PDB entry 8SQ9 | electron microscopy, 2.90 A resolution | chains A and T of the 7 polymer chains in the assembly

[Chain A]
Protein: RNA-directed RNA polymerase
Source organism: Severe acute respiratory syndrome coronavirus 2
Notes: EC 2.7.7.48
UniProtKB: P0DTD1 (R1AB_SARS2); residues 1-932 here correspond to UniProt positions 4393-5324 (UniProt number = residue number + 4392)
Sequence (932 residues; numbered 1 to 932; the number before each row is that of its first residue):
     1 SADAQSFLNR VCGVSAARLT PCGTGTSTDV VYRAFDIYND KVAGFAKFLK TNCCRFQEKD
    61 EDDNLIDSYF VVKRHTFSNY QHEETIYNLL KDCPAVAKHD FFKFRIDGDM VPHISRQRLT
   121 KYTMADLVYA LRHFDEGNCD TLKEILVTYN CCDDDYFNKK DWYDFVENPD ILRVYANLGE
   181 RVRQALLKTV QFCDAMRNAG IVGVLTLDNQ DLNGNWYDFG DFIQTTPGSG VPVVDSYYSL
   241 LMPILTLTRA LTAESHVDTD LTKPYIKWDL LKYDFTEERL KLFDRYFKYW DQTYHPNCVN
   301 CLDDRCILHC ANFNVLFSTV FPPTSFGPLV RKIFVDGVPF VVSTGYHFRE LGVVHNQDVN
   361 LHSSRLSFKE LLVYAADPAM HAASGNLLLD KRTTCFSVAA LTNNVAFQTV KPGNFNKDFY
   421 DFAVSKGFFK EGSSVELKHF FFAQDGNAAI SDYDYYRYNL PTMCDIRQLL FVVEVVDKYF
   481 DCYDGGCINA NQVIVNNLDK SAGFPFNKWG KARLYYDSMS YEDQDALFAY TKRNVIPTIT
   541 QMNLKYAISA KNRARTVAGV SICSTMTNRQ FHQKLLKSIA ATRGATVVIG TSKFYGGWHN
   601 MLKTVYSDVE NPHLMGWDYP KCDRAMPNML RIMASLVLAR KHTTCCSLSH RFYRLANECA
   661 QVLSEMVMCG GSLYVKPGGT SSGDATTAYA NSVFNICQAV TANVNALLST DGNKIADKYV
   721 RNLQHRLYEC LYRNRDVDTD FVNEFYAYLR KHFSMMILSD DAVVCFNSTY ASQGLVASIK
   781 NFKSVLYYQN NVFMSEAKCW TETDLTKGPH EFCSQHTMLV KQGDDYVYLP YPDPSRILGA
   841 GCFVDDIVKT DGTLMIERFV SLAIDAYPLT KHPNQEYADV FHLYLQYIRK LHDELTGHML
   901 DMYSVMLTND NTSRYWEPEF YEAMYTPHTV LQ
Not modelled in the structure: 1-3, 930-932
Metal / ion sites: Mg2+ site 1: Asp208 (together with nsp9); Mg2+ site 2: Asp218 (together with nsp9); Zn2+ site 1: His295, Cys301, Cys306, Cys310; Mg2+ site 3: Asp618, Asp761 (shared with 1 residue of chain P); Mg2+ site 4: Asp618, Tyr619, Asp760 (together with nsp9); Zn2+ site 2: His642, Cys645, Cys646
Residues lining bound ligands:
  - nsp9 (WSB; 5'-O-[(S)-hydroxy{[(S)-hydroxy(phosphonooxy)phosphoryl]methyl}phosphoryl]uridine), molecule 1: Phe35, Ile37, Asn39, Lys41, Val42, Phe48, Leu49, Lys50, Lys73, Arg116, Asp208, Asn209, Tyr217, Asp218, Asn713
  - nsp9 (WSB), molecule 2: Lys545, Arg553, Arg555, Asp618, Tyr619, Pro620, Lys621, Cys622, Asp623, Ser682, Thr687, Asn691, Ser759, Asp760, Lys798
UniProt features mapped onto this chain:
  - region: Lys545 to Arg555 (Interaction with RMP Remdesivir), Thr582 to Pro620 (RdRp Palm N-ter)
  - active site: Ser759, Asp760, Asp761
  - binding site (Mn(2+)): Asn209, Asp218
  - binding site (Zn(2+)): His295, Cys301, Cys306, Cys310, Cys487, His642, Cys645, Cys646
  - site: Gln932 (Cleavage)
What the authors report for this chain:
  - binding site for nsp9: Asn39, Lys73, Asn713
  - catalytic residues: Lys50, Lys73 (proposed by the authors, not directly observed)

[Chain T]
Molecule: Template RNA
Sequence (55 nucleotides; numbered 83 to 137; the number before each row is that of its first residue):
    83 CUAUCCCCAU UUUGUUGUCA UGCUUCGCGU GGAGAAUGAC GUAGCAUGCU ACGCG
Not modelled in the structure: 83-99, 135-137

[How chain A and chain T interact]
Pairs across the interface (43; chain A residue first):
  Gln408(A) with U100(T), base contact
  Lys500(A) with A102(T), salt bridge to the phosphate; U103(T), phosphate contact
  Ser501(A) with C101(T), hydrogen bond to the phosphate; A102(T), hydrogen bond to the phosphate
  Asn507(A) with C101(T), hydrogen bond to the phosphate
  Lys511(A) with C101(T), salt bridge to the phosphate
  Gln541(A) with U100(T), sugar contact; C101(T), phosphate contact
  Asn543(A) with U100(T), hydrogen bond to the sugar; C101(T), phosphate contact; A102(T), sugar contact
  Leu544(A) with U100(T), hydrogen bond to the base
  Val557(A) with A102(T), base contact
  Ala558(A) with A102(T), hydrogen bond to the sugar
  Gly559(A) with A102(T), sugar contact
  Arg569(A) with U103(T), salt bridge to the phosphate; G104(T), salt bridge to the phosphate
  Lys577(A) with C105(T), salt bridge to the phosphate
  Ala580(A) with C105(T), sugar contact
  Gly590(A) with C105(T), hydrogen bond to the sugar; U106(T), sugar contact
  Ser592(A) with U106(T), sugar contact
  Phe594(A) with U106(T), sugar contact; U107(T), sugar contact
  Tyr595(A) with C108(T), hydrogen bond to the phosphate
  Ser682(A) with A102(T), base contact
  Gly683(A) with A102(T), hydrogen bond to the sugar; U103(T), sugar contact
  Asp684(A) with U103(T), hydrogen bond to the sugar
  Ala685(A) with U103(T), hydrogen bond to the sugar
  Thr686(A) with U103(T), sugar contact
  Thr687(A) with U103(T), base contact
  Tyr689(A) with G104(T), hydrogen bond to the sugar; C105(T), sugar contact
  Ile864(A) with C108(T), sugar contact
  Asn911(A) with C110(T), phosphate contact
  Arg914(A) with G109(T), salt bridge to the phosphate
  Tyr915(A) with G109(T), sugar contact
  Phe920(A) with C108(T), phosphate contact; G109(T), phosphate contact
  Met924(A) with U107(T), sugar contact; C108(T), sugar contact
Interface residues without a listed pair, chain A (39 interface residues in all): Asn496, Val560, Thr565, Gln573, Ile589, Thr591, Val860, Ser861

[Summary]
39 residues of chain A face 11 of chain T across their interface; the contacts include 12 hydrogen bonds and 6
salt bridges. Polar contacts include Leu544(A)-U100(T), Asn543(A)-U100(T) and Ala558(A)-A102(T). Chain A binds
nsp9. From the paper: catalytic residues Lys50(A) and Lys73(A); a binding site for nsp9 at Asn39(A), Lys73(A)
and Asn713(A).
Chain A is RNA-directed RNA polymerase (Severe acute respiratory syndrome coronavirus 2) and chain T is
Template RNA; the structure, SARS-CoV-2 replication-transcription complex bound to nsp9 and UMPCPP, as a
pre-catalytic NMPylation intermediate, was determined by electron microscopy, deposited together with 8SQJ and
8SQK.
